PDB entry 6R0I | X-ray diffraction, 2.40 A resolution | chain A

Chain A:
Name: Glycogen phosphorylase, muscle form
Organism: Oryctolagus cuniculus
Notes: EC 2.4.1.1
UniProt: P00489 (PYGM_RABIT); residues 0-842 here correspond to UniProt positions 1-843 (UniProt number = residue number + 1)
Chain sequence (843 residues; row label = number of the first residue in the row; numbering starts at 0):
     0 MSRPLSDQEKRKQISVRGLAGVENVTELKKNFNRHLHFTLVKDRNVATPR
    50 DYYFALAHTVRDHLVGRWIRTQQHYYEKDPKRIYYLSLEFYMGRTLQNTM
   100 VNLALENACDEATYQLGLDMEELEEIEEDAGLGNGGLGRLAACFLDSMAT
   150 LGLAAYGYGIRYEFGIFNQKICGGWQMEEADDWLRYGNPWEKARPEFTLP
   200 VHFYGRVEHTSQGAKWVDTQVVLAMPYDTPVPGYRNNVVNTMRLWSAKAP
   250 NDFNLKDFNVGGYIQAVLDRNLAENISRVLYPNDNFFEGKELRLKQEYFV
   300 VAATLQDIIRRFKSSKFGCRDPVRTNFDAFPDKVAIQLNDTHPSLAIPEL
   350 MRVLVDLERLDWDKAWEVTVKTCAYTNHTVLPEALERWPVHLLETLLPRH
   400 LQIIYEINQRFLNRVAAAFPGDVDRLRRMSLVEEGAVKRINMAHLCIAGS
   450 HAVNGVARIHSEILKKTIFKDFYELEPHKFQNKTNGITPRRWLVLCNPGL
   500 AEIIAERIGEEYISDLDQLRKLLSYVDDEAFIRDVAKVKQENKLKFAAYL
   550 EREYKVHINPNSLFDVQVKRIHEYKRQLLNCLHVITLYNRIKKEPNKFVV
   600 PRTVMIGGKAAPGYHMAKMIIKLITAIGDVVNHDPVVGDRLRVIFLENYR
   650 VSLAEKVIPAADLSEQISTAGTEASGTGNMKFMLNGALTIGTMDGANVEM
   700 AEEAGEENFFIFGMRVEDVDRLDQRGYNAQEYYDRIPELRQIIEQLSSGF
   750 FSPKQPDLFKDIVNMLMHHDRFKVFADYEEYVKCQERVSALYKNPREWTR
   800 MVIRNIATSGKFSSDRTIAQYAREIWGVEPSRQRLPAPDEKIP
Not modelled in the structure: 0-11, 255-260, 315-323, 837-842
Glycans and other covalent adducts: pyridoxal phosphate (PLP) linked to Lys680
Residues lining bound ligands:
  - JNB (N-[(2R,3R,4S,5S,6R)-6-(hydroxymethyl)-3,4,5-tris(oxidanyl)oxan-2-yl]-4-phenyl-benzamide): Glu88, Gly134, Gly135, Leu136, Leu139, Asn282, Asp283, Asn284, Phe285, Phe286, Arg292, His341, His377, Thr378, Ala383, Val455, Asn484, Tyr573, Glu672, Ala673, Ser674, Gly675, Thr676
  - pyridoxal phosphate (PLP): Tyr90, Gly134, Gly135, Arg138, Trp491, Val567, Lys568, Lys574, Tyr648, Arg649, Val650, Ala653, Gln665, Glu672, Gly675, Thr676, Gly677
UniProt features mapped onto this chain:
  - binding site (AMP): Asp42, Tyr75, Arg309 to Cys318
  - site: Cys108 (Involved in the association of subunits), Cys142 (Involved in the association of subunits), Tyr155 (Can be labeled by an AMP analog)
  - modified residue: Ser1 (N-acetylserine), Ser14 (Phosphoserine), Tyr203 (Phosphotyrosine), Tyr226 (Phosphotyrosine), Ser429 (Phosphoserine), Tyr472 (Phosphotyrosine), Ser513 (Phosphoserine), Lys680 (N6-(pyridoxal phosphate)lysine), Ser746 (Phosphoserine), Ser747 (Phosphoserine)
What the authors report for this chain:
  - binding site for JNB: Leu136, His341
  - conformationally variable residues: His377

In short:
Ligands of chain A: compound JNB. Pyridoxal phosphate is covalently linked to Lys680. UniProt lists 12
AMP-binding residues. The paper reports a binding site for JNB at Leu136 and His341; conformational
variability at His377.
Chain A is Glycogen phosphorylase, muscle form (Oryctolagus cuniculus); the structure, Glycogen Phosphorylase
b in complex with 4, was determined by X-ray diffraction, deposited together with 6R0H.
